PDB entry 3C36 | X-ray diffraction, 1.68 A resolution | chains A and B

Chain A (and B):
Molecule: Glutamate receptor, ionotropic kainate 1
Organism: Rattus norvegicus
Notes: chain B of this document is another copy of the same molecule, construct and numbering; everything in this record applies to it too
UniProt: P22756 (GRIK1_RAT); the construct has insertions or renumbered stretches relative to UniProt, so the offset changes along the chain: 3-116 = UniProt 446-559; 119-258 = UniProt 682-821
Chain sequence (258 residues; each row starts with the number of its first residue):
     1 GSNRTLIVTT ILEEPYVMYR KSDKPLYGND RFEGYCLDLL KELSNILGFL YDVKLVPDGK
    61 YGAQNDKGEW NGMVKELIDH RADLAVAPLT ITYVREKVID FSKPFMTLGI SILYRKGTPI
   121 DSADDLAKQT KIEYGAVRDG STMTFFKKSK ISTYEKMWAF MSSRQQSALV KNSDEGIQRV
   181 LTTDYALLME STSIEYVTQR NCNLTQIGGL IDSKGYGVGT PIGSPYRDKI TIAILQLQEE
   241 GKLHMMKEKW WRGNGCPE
Disordered / not traced: 1-3, 258
Differences from the reference sequence: expression tag (1-2); linker (117-118)
Disulfides: C202-C256
Small-molecule neighbours: 3-(carboxymethyl)-4-isopropenylproline (KAI): E13, Y61, P88, L89, T90, R95, V137, G140, S141, T142, S173, E190, Y216

Chain A / chain B interface:
Contacting residue pairs (40; chain A residue first):
  I91(A) - K103(B)
  T92(A) - L235(B)
  T92(A) - E239(B)
  Y93(A) - I232(B)  hydrophobic
  Y93(A) - L235(B)
  Y93(A) - Q236(B)
  Y93(A) - E239(B)  hydrogen bond (backbone-side chain)
  E96(A) - K103(B)  salt bridge
  E96(A) - T231(B)
  E96(A) - I232(B)
  E96(A) - L235(B)
  F101(A) - K103(B)  hydrogen bond (backbone-side chain)
  S102(A) - K103(B)
  K103(A) - I91(B)
  K103(A) - E96(B)  salt bridge
  K103(A) - F101(B)  hydrogen bond (side chain-backbone)
  K103(A) - S102(B)
  K103(A) - R227(B)
  T107(A) - T107(B)
  T107(A) - S213(B)
  F145(A) - E239(B)
  I151(A) - E240(B)
  D212(A) - Q238(B)
  S213(A) - Q238(B)  hydrogen bond (backbone-side chain)
  R227(A) - R227(B)
  R227(A) - D228(B)  salt bridge
  D228(A) - R227(B)  salt bridge
  T231(A) - E96(B)
  I232(A) - Y93(B)
  I232(A) - E96(B)
  L235(A) - I91(B)  hydrophobic
  L235(A) - T92(B)
  L235(A) - E96(B)
  Q236(A) - Y93(B)
  Q238(A) - D212(B)
  Q238(A) - S213(B)  hydrogen bond (side chain-backbone)
  E239(A) - T92(B)
  E239(A) - Y93(B)  hydrogen bond (side chain-backbone)
  E239(A) - F145(B)
  E239(A) - K148(B)  salt bridge
Also at the interface, not in a pair above, chain A (24 interface residues in all): K97, D100, P104, E240
Also at the interface, not in a pair above, chain B (25 interface residues in all): K97, D100, P104, I151

Overview:
The interface between chain A and chain B involves 24 residues on one side and 25 on the other, with 6
hydrogen bonds and 5 salt bridges. Among the polar pairs are E96(A)-K103(B), R227(A)-D228(B) and
E239(A)-K148(B). Chain A binds 3-(carboxymethyl)-4-isopropenylproline.
Chain A and chain B are both Glutamate receptor, ionotropic kainate 1 (Rattus norvegicus); the structure,
Crystal structure of GluR5 ligand-binding core in complex with ammonium ions at 1.68 Angstrom resolution, was
determined by X-ray diffraction together with 3C31, 3C32, 3C33, 3C34 and 3C35 from the same study.
